Entry 8DDX (electron microscopy, 3.80 A resolution); this record covers chains I and J of the 10 polymer chains in the assembly.

# Chain I
Molecule: Guanine nucleotide-binding protein G(I)/G(S)/G(T) subunit beta-1
Organism: Homo sapiens
UniProtKB: P62873 (GBB1_HUMAN); numbering as in UniProt (aligned over 1-340)
Chain sequence (340 residues; numbered 1 to 340; the number before each row is that of its first residue):
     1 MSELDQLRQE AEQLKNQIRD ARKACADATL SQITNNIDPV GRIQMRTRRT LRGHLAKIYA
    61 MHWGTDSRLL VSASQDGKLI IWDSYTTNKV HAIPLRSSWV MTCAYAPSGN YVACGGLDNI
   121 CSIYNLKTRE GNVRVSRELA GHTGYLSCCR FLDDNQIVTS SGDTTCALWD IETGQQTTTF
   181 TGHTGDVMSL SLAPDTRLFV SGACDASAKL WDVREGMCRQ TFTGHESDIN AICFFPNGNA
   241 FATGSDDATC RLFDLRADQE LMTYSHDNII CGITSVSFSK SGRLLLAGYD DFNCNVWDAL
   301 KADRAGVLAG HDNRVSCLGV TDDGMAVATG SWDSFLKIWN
Unresolved in the structure: 1-3
Curated features (UniProtKB/Swiss-Prot):
  - modified residue: Ser-2 (N-acetylserine), His-266 (Phosphohistidine)

# Chain J
Molecule: Guanine nucleotide-binding protein G(I)/G(S)/G(O) subunit gamma-2
Organism: Homo sapiens
UniProtKB: P59768 (GBG2_HUMAN); residues 2-71 here = UniProt positions 2-71
Chain sequence (70 residues; numbered 2 to 71; the number before each row is that of its first residue):
     2 ASNNTASIAQ ARKLVEQLKM EANIDRIKVS KAAADLMAYC EAHAKEDPLL TPVPASENPF
    62 REKKFFSAIL
Unresolved in the structure: 2-6, 69-71
Differences from the reference sequence: engineered mutation Ser-68 (Cys in P59768)
Curated features (UniProtKB/Swiss-Prot):
  - modified residue: Ala-2 (N-acetylalanine)

# Chain I / chain J interface
Contacting residue pairs (76):
  Leu-4(I) / Ala-7(J)
  Leu-4(I) / Ile-9(J)
  Asp-5(I) / Ile-9(J)
  Leu-7(I) / Ile-9(J)  hydrophobic
  Leu-7(I) / Ala-12(J)
  Leu-7(I) / Arg-13(J)
  Leu-7(I) / Leu-15(J)
  Leu-7(I) / Val-16(J)  hydrophobic
  Glu-10(I) / Val-16(J)
  Glu-10(I) / Lys-20(J)  salt bridge
  Ala-11(I) / Leu-15(J)  hydrophobic
  Ala-11(I) / Leu-19(J)
  Leu-14(I) / Leu-19(J)  hydrophobic
  Leu-14(I) / Lys-20(J)
  Ile-18(I) / Ala-23(J)  hydrophobic
  Ala-24(I) / Lys-29(J)
  Cys-25(I) / Arg-27(J)
  Cys-25(I) / Ile-28(J)
  Cys-25(I) / Lys-29(J)
  Cys-25(I) / Val-30(J)  hydrogen bond (backbone-backbone)
  Ala-26(I) / Val-30(J)  hydrophobic
  Asp-27(I) / Lys-29(J)
  Asp-27(I) / Val-30(J)  hydrogen bond (side chain-backbone)
  Asp-27(I) / Ser-31(J)  hydrogen bond
  Ala-28(I) / Val-30(J)
  Ala-28(I) / Ser-31(J)
  Ala-28(I) / Ala-34(J)
  Thr-29(I) / Val-30(J)
  Ile-33(I) / Ala-34(J)
  Ile-33(I) / Met-38(J)  hydrophobic
  Thr-34(I) / Met-38(J)
  Val-40(I) / Leu-51(J)  hydrophobic
  Arg-48(I) / Glu-63(J)  salt bridge
  Arg-49(I) / Phe-61(J)  hydrogen bond (side chain-backbone)
  Arg-49(I) / Arg-62(J)  hydrogen bond (side chain-backbone)
  Arg-49(I) / Glu-63(J)  salt bridge
  Cys-218(I) / Gln-18(J)  hydrogen bond (backbone-side chain)
  Cys-218(I) / Glu-22(J)
  Arg-219(I) / Glu-22(J)
  Gln-220(I) / Glu-22(J)
  Thr-221(I) / Glu-22(J)  hydrogen bond
  Phe-235(I) / Leu-37(J)  hydrophobic
  Phe-235(I) / Tyr-40(J)  hydrophobic
  Pro-236(I) / Tyr-40(J)  hydrogen bond (backbone-side chain)
  Asn-237(I) / Tyr-40(J)  hydrogen bond (backbone-side chain)
  Arg-256(I) / Asp-26(J)
  Arg-256(I) / Arg-27(J)
  Arg-256(I) / Lys-32(J)
  Arg-256(I) / Asp-36(J)  salt bridge
  Ala-257(I) / Arg-27(J)
  Ala-257(I) / Ile-28(J)
  Asp-258(I) / Ile-25(J)
  Asp-258(I) / Arg-27(J)  salt bridge
  Ser-279(I) / Asp-48(J)  hydrogen bond
  Ser-279(I) / Leu-50(J)
  Lys-280(I) / Asp-48(J)  hydrogen bond (backbone-side chain)
  Ser-281(I) / Tyr-40(J)
  Ser-281(I) / His-44(J)
  Ser-281(I) / Asp-48(J)  hydrogen bond (backbone-side chain)
  Gly-282(I) / Cys-41(J)
  Arg-283(I) / Leu-51(J)
  Leu-284(I) / Leu-50(J)  hydrophobic
  Leu-300(I) / Met-38(J)  hydrophobic
  Leu-300(I) / Cys-41(J)  hydrophobic
  Thr-321(I) / Phe-61(J)
  Asp-323(I) / Pro-49(J)
  Asp-323(I) / Pro-60(J)
  Gly-324(I) / Pro-49(J)
  Gly-324(I) / Leu-50(J)
  Met-325(I) / Glu-58(J)
  Met-325(I) / Asn-59(J)
  Met-325(I) / Pro-60(J)
  Met-325(I) / Phe-61(J)  hydrophobic
  Ala-326(I) / Phe-61(J)  hydrophobic
  Ile-338(I) / Phe-61(J)  hydrophobic
  Asn-340(I) / Asn-59(J)  hydrogen bond
Also at the interface, not in a pair above, chain I (48 interface residues in all): Lys-15, Ala-21, Asp-38, Trp-63, Tyr-85, Val-320
Also at the interface, not in a pair above, chain J (37 interface residues in all): Glu-42

# Overview
The interface between chain I and chain J involves 48 residues on one side and 37 on the other; the contacts
include 13 hydrogen bonds and 5 salt bridges. Polar contacts include Glu-10(I)/Lys-20(J), Arg-48(I)/Glu-63(J)
and Arg-49(I)/Glu-63(J).
Chain I is Guanine nucleotide-binding protein G(I)/G(S)/G(T) subunit beta-1 and chain J is Guanine
nucleotide-binding protein G(I)/G(S)/G(O) subunit gamma-2, both from Homo sapiens; the structure, cryo-EM
structure of TRPM3 ion channel in complex with Gbg in the presence of PIP2, tethered ..., was determined by
electron microscopy together with 8DDQ, 8DDR, 8DDS, 8DDT, 8DDU, 8DDV and 4 further entries from the same
study.
